Entry 8ABZ (electron microscopy, 3.40 A resolution); this record covers chains D and N of the 8 polymer chains in the assembly.

[Chain D]
Molecule: DNA-directed RNA polymerase subunit beta'
From: Escherichia coli K-12
Notes: EC 2.7.7.6
Reference sequence: C3SIA2 (C3SIA2_ECOLX); residue numbers follow UniProt; this construct covers 1-1406
Sequence (1406 residues; each row starts with the number of its first residue):
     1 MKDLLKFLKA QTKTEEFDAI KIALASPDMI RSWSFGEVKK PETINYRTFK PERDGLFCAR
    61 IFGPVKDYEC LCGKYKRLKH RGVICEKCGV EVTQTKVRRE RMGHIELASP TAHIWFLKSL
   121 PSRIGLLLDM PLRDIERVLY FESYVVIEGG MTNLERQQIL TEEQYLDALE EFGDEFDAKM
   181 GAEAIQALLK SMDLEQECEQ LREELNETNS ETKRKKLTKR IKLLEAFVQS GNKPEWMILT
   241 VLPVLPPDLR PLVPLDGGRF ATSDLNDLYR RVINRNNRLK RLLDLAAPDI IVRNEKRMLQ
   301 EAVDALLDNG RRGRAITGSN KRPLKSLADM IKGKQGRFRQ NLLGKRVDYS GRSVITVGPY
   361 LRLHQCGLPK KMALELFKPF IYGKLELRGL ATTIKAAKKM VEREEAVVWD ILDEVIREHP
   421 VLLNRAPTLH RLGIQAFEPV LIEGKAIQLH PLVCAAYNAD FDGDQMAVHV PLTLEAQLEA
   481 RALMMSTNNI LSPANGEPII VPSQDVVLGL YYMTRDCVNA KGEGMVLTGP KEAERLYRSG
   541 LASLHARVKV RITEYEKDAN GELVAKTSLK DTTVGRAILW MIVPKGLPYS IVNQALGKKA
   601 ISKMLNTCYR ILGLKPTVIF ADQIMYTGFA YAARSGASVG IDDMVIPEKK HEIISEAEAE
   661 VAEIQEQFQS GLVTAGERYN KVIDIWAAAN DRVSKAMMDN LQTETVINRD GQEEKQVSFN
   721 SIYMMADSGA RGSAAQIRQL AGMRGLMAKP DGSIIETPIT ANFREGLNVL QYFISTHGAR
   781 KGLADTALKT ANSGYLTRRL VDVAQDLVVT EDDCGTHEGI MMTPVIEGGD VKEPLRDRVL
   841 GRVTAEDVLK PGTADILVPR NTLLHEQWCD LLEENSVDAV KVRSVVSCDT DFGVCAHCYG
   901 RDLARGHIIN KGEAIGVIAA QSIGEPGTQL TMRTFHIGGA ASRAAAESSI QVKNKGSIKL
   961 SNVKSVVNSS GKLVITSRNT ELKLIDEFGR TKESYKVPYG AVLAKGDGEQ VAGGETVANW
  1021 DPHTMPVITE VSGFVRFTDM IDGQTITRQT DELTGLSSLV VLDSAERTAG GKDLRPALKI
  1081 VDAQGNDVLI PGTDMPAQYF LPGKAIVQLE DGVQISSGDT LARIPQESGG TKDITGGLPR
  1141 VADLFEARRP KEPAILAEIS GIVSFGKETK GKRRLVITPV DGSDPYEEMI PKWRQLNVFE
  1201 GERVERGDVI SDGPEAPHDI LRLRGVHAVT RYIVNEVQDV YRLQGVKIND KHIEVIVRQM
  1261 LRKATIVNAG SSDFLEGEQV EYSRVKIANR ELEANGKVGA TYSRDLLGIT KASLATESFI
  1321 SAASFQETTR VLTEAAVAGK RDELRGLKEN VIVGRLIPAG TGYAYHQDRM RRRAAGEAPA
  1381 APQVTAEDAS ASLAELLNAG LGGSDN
Disordered / not traced: 1-15, 934-947, 1127-1135, 1374-1406
Bound ions: Zn2+ site 1: Cys70, Cys72, Cys85, Cys88; Mg2+: Asp460, Asp462, Asp464 (shared with 1 residue of chain R); Zn2+ site 2: Cys814, Cys888, Cys895, Cys898

[Chain N]
Molecule: Non-template DNA
Sequence (295 nucleotides; each row starts with the number of its first residue):
     1 CAGTCACGAC GTTGTAAAAC GACGGCCAGT GAATTCGAGC TCGGTACCAA AAATAAATTT
    61 CCTTAAAGTT CACTAACTTA TGATGTAGTG AGCTTTTTAT ACCCATAAAA TGTACTATTG
   121 GTACTTTACA TTAATGAACT TTAAGTACAT CATAAGCCCA TCGAGAGGGA CACGGGGAAA
   181 CACCACCATG CTTATAATAA TTCTGCCGGA GCGACCGCAC TGTGGTTTAC CAGATGGCGT
   241 GTGTCCCAAT CTTTCACAAC ATTAGCGAGA AGGCTTTTTT GTTTTTAGTC ACGGC
Disordered / not traced: 1-282

[Interface between chain D and chain N]
Pairs across the interface (7; chain D residue first):
  Leu120(D) - DG288(N)  sugar contact
  Leu120(D) - DT289(N)  sugar contact
  Asp1143(D) - DT286(N)  phosphate contact
  Glu1146(D) - DA287(N)  phosphate contact
  Arg1148(D) - DT286(N)  salt bridge to the phosphate
  Arg1148(D) - DA287(N)  salt bridge to the phosphate
  Lys1311(D) - DA287(N)  sugar contact
Other interface residues (no listed pair), chain D (7 interface residues in all): Pro121, Leu132
Other interface residues (no listed pair), chain N (5 interface residues in all): DC290

[Summary]
Chain D and chain N form an interface of 7 and 5 residues respectively, with 2 salt bridges. Polar contacts
include Arg1148(D)-DT286(N) and Arg1148(D)-DA287(N). Cys70(D), Cys72(D), Cys85(D) and Cys88(D) form the Zn2+
site 1. The Mg2+ site is built by Asp460(D), Asp462(D) and Asp464(D).
Chain D is DNA-directed RNA polymerase subunit beta' (Escherichia coli K-12) and chain N is Non-template DNA;
the structure, RNA polymerase at U-rich pause bound to non-regulatory RNA - pause prone, closed clamp state,
was determined by electron microscopy, deposited together with 8ABY, 8AC0, 8AC1, 8AC2, 8ACP and 8AD1.
